Entry 1JLT (X-ray diffraction, 1.40 A resolution); this record covers chains A and B.

# Chain A
Molecule: Phospholipase A2 inhibitor
Organism: Vipera ammodytes ammodytes
UniProtKB: P04084 (PA2I_VIPAE); the construct has insertions or renumbered stretches relative to UniProt, so the offset changes along the chain: 1-14 = UniProt 1-14; 16-56 = UniProt 15-55; 68-86 = UniProt 59-77; 88-122 = UniProt 78-112; 1 more segments
Amino-acid sequence (122 residues; row label = number of the first residue in the row; note: 11 numbers in that range are skipped by the numbering (no residue carries them; nothing is unmodelled there)):
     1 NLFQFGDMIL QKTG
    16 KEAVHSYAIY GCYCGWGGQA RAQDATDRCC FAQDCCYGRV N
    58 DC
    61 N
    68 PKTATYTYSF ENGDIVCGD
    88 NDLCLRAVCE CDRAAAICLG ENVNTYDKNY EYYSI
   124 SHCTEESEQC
Construct notes: conflict Ala35 (Gly34 in P04084)
Cystine bridges: Cys27-Cys126, Cys29-Cys45, Cys44-Cys105, Cys50-Cys133, Cys51-Cys98, Cys59-Cys91, Cys84-Cys96

# Chain B
Molecule: Phospholipase A2
Organism: Vipera ammodytes ammodytes
Notes: EC 3.1.1.4
UniProtKB: P14420 (PA21B_VIPAE); the construct has insertions or renumbered stretches relative to UniProt, so the offset changes along the chain: 1-14 = UniProt 1-14; 16-56 = UniProt 15-55; 68-86 = UniProt 59-77; 88-122 = UniProt 78-112; 1 more segments
Amino-acid sequence (122 residues; each row starts with the number of its first residue; note: 11 numbers in that range are skipped by the numbering (no residue carries them; nothing is unmodelled there)):
     1 NLFQFAKMIN GKLG
    16 AFSVWNYISY GCYCGWGGQG TPKDATDRCC FVHDCCYGRV R
    58 GC
    61 N
    68 PKLAIYSYSF KKGNIVCGK
    88 NNGCLRDICE CDRVAANCFH QNKNTYNKNY KFLSS
   124 SRCRQTSEQC
Curated features (UniProtKB/Swiss-Prot):
  - active site: His48, Asp99
  - binding site (Ca(2+)): Tyr28, Gly30, Gly32, Asp49
Cystine bridges: Cys27-Cys126, Cys29-Cys45, Cys44-Cys105, Cys50-Cys133, Cys51-Cys98, Cys59-Cys91, Cys84-Cys96

# How chain A and chain B interact
Residue-residue contacts (69):
  Asn1(A) with Gly32(B); Gly33(B); Gln34(B), hydrogen bond
  Leu2(A) with Gly30(B); Trp31(B); Gly32(B), hydrogen bond (backbone-backbone)
  Phe3(A) with Cys27(B); Trp31(B); Gly32(B), hydrogen bond (backbone-backbone); Gly33(B); Gln34(B); Leu120(B); Ser122(B); Cys126(B), hydrophobic
  Phe5(A) with Trp31(B), hydrophobic
  Gly6(A) with Trp31(B)
  Ile9(A) with Trp31(B), hydrophobic
  Ala18(A) with Trp31(B), hydrophobic
  Val19(A) with Ile23(B); Ser24(B); Trp31(B), hydrophobic; Phe119(B), hydrophobic
  His20(A) with Phe119(B)
  Ala23(A) with Ile23(B), hydrophobic; Trp31(B)
  Ile24(A) with Trp20(B), hydrophobic; Ile23(B), hydrophobic
  Tyr28(A) with Lys69(B), hydrogen bond (backbone-side chain); Leu70(B), hydrophobic
  Gly30(A) with Lys69(B)
  Trp31(A) with Leu2(B); Phe3(B); Phe5(B), hydrophobic; Ala6(B), hydrophobic; Ile9(B), hydrophobic; Val19(B), hydrophobic; Tyr22(B); Ile23(B)
  Gly32(A) with Asn1(B); Leu2(B), hydrogen bond (backbone-backbone); Phe3(B), hydrogen bond (backbone-backbone); Lys69(B)
  Gly33(A) with Asn1(B), hydrogen bond (backbone-side chain); Lys69(B); Leu70(B)
  Gln34(A) with Asn1(B), hydrogen bond; Phe3(B)
  Phe46(A) with Leu70(B), hydrophobic
  Asp49(A) with Asn61(B), hydrogen bond (backbone-side chain); Lys69(B), salt bridge; Leu70(B)
  Gly53(A) with Asn61(B)
  Asn56(A) with Arg56(B)
  Asn61(A) with Asp49(B), hydrogen bond (side chain-backbone)
  Lys69(A) with Tyr28(B), hydrogen bond (side chain-backbone); Gly30(B), hydrogen bond (side chain-backbone); Gly32(B); Gly33(B); Asp49(B), salt bridge
  Thr70(A) with Gly33(B); Asp49(B)
  Thr72(A) with Gly33(B); Gln34(B)
  Tyr119(A) with Trp20(B), hydrophobic
  Ser121(A) with Phe3(B); Trp20(B)
  Ile122(A) with Asn10(B)
  His125(A) with Phe3(B)
  Cys133(A) with Leu70(B), hydrophobic
Also at the interface, not in a pair above, chain A (33 interface residues in all): Asp58, Cys126, Ser130
Also at the interface, not in a pair above, chain B (33 interface residues in all): Gly26, Tyr52, Gly53, Ile72, Ser121

# In short
Chain A and chain B each contribute 33 residues to their interface; the contacts include 12 hydrogen bonds and
2 salt bridges. Polar pairs include Asp49(A)-Lys69(B), Lys69(A)-Asp49(B) and Asn1(A)-Gln34(B). UniProt lists
active-site residues His48(B) and Asp99(B) and 4 Ca2+-binding residues on chain B.
Here chain A is Phospholipase A2 inhibitor and chain B is Phospholipase A2, both from Vipera ammodytes
ammodytes. Entry 1JLT (Vipoxin Complex) was determined by X-ray diffraction.
